PDB entry 8POV | X-ray diffraction, 1.92 A resolution | chains L and S

[Chain L]
Molecule: Uptake hydrogenase large subunit
From: Cupriavidus necator H16
Notes: EC 1.12.99.6
UniProt: P31891 (MBHL_CUPNH); residues 1-603 here = UniProt positions 1-603
Chain sequence (603 residues; row label = number of the first residue in the row):
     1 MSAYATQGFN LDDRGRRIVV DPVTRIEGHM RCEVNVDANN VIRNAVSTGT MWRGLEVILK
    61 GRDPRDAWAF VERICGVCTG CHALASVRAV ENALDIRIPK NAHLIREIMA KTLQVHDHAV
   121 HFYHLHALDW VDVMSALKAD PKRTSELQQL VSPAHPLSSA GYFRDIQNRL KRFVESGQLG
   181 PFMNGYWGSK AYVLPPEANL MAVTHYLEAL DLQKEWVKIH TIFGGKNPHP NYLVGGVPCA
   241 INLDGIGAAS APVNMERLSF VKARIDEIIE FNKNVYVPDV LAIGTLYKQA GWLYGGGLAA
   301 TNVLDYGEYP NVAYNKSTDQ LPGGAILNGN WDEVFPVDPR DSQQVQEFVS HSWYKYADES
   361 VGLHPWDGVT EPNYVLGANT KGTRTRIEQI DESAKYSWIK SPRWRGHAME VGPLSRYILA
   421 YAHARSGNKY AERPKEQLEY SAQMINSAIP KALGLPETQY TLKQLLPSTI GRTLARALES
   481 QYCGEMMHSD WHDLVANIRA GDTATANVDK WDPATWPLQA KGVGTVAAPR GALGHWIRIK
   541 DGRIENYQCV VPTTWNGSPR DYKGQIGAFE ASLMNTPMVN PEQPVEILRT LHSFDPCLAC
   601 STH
Disordered / not traced: 1-2, 246-248
Ion coordination: Mg2+: Glu56, Cys549; ni-fe reduced active center Ni: Cys75, Cys78, Cys597, Cys600
Ligand contacts: ni-fe reduced active center (NFU; formyl[bis(hydrocyanato-1kappaC)]ironnickel(Fe-Ni)): Cys75, Cys78, Cys81, His82, Ala528, Pro529, Arg530, Leu533, Val551, Pro552, Thr553, Cys597, Cys600

[Chain S]
Molecule: Uptake hydrogenase small subunit
From: Cupriavidus necator H16
Notes: EC 1.12.99.6
UniProt: P31892 (MBHS_CUPNH); residues 1-317 here correspond to UniProt positions 44-360 (UniProt number = residue number + 43)
Chain sequence (328 residues; row label = number of the first residue in the row):
     1 METKPRTPVL WLHGLECTGC SESFIRSAHP LAKDVVLSMI SLDYDDTLMA AAGHQAEAIL
    61 EEIMTKYKGN YILAVEGNPP LNQDGMSCII GGRPFIEQLK YVAKDAKAII SWGSCASWGG
   121 VQAAKPNPTQ ATPVHKVITD KPIIKVPGCP PIAEVMTGVI TYMLTFDRIP ELDRQGRPKM
   181 FYSQRIHDKC YRRPHFDAGQ FVEEWDDESA RKGFCLYKMG CKGPTTYNAC STTRWNEGTS
   241 FPIQSGHGCI GCSEDGFWDK GSFYDRLTGI SQFGVEANAD KIGGTASVVV GAAVTAHAAA
   301 SAIKRASKKN ETSGSEHRSA WSHPQFEK
Disordered / not traced: 1-4, 274-328
Sequence notes: engineered mutation Gly19 (Cys62 in P31892), Gly120 (Cys163 in P31892); expression tag (318-328)
Ion coordination: 4Fe-4S cluster Fe site 1: Cys17, Cys20, Cys115, Cys149; 4Fe-4S cluster Fe site 2: His187, Cys190, Cys215, Cys221; 3Fe-4S cluster Fe: Cys230, Cys249, Cys252
Ligand contacts:
  - 3Fe-4S cluster (F3S): Ile186, Thr226, Asn228, Cys230, Trp235, Phe241, Pro242, Cys249, Ile250, Gly251, Cys252, Ser253
  - 4Fe-4S cluster (SF4), molecule 1: Glu16, Cys17, Thr18, Gly19, Cys20, Glu76, Gly113, Ser114, Cys115, Gly148, Cys149, Pro150
  - 4Fe-4S cluster (SF4), molecule 2: Ile186, His187, Cys190, Arg192, Arg193, Phe196, Cys215, Leu216, Tyr217, Cys221, Gly223, Pro224, Ile243
What the authors report for this chain:
  - 4Fe-4S cluster coordination: Cys17
  - mutagenesis - C120G: decreased catalytic activity
  - mutagenesis - C120G: decreased stability
  - mutagenesis - C120G: decreased expression

[Interface between chain L and chain S]
Residue-residue contacts - 201 pairs, chain L then chain S:
  Val19(L) - His54(S)
  Asp21(L) - Gly53(S)
  Asp21(L) - Ile90(S)
  Asp21(L) - Gly91(S)  hydrogen bond (side chain-backbone)
  Asp21(L) - Gly92(S)  hydrogen bond (side chain-backbone)
  Pro22(L) - Tyr44(S)
  Pro22(L) - Ala52(S)
  Pro22(L) - Gly53(S)  hydrogen bond (backbone-backbone)
  Thr24(L) - Asp46(S)
  Thr24(L) - Met49(S)
  Thr24(L) - Ala51(S)  hydrogen bond (side chain-backbone)
  Thr24(L) - Ala52(S)
  Arg25(L) - Asp46(S)  hydrogen bond (backbone-backbone)
  Arg25(L) - Thr47(S)
  Arg25(L) - Leu48(S)
  Arg25(L) - Met49(S)  hydrogen bond (side chain-backbone)
  Arg25(L) - Ala50(S)  hydrogen bond (side chain-backbone)
  Ile26(L) - Asp46(S)
  Glu27(L) - Cys17(S)
  Glu27(L) - Thr18(S)  hydrogen bond
  Gly28(L) - Glu16(S)
  Gly28(L) - Thr18(S)
  His29(L) - His13(S)  hydrogen bond (side chain-backbone)
  His29(L) - Gly14(S)  hydrogen bond (side chain-backbone)
  His29(L) - Asp46(S)
  His29(L) - Cys88(S)
  His29(L) - Ile90(S)
  Arg31(L) - Gly92(S)
  Thr50(L) - Ser87(S)
  Thr50(L) - Cys88(S)
  Thr50(L) - Ile89(S)  hydrogen bond (backbone-backbone)
  Met51(L) - Leu15(S)  hydrophobic
  Met51(L) - Glu16(S)
  Met51(L) - Ser87(S)
  Trp52(L) - Leu15(S)
  Trp52(L) - Ser87(S)  hydrogen bond (backbone-backbone)
  Trp52(L) - Pro128(S)  hydrophobic
  Trp52(L) - Thr129(S)
  Arg53(L) - Leu15(S)
  Arg53(L) - Glu16(S)
  Arg53(L) - Cys17(S)
  Arg53(L) - Gln122(S)
  Arg53(L) - Pro128(S)
  Arg53(L) - Thr129(S)
  Leu55(L) - Val121(S)  hydrophobic
  Val57(L) - Pro126(S)
  Val57(L) - Pro128(S)  hydrophobic
  Ile58(L) - Val121(S)
  Ile58(L) - Gln122(S)
  Ile58(L) - Ala124(S)
  Ile58(L) - Lys125(S)
  Ile58(L) - Pro126(S)
  Ile58(L) - Pro128(S)
  Arg62(L) - Ala124(S)
  Arg62(L) - Lys125(S)  hydrogen bond (side chain-backbone)
  Arg62(L) - Trp258(S)  hydrogen bond (side chain-backbone)
  Arg62(L) - Asp259(S)  salt bridge
  Arg65(L) - Tyr264(S)
  Asp66(L) - Ser262(S)  hydrogen bond
  Asp66(L) - Phe263(S)  hydrogen bond (side chain-backbone)
  Asp66(L) - Tyr264(S)
  Trp68(L) - His247(S)
  Trp68(L) - Tyr264(S)  hydrogen bond
  Ala69(L) - Trp258(S)
  Ala69(L) - Phe263(S)  hydrophobic
  Phe70(L) - Val121(S)  hydrophobic
  Phe70(L) - Trp258(S)  hydrophobic
  Phe70(L) - Phe263(S)  hydrophobic
  Arg73(L) - Cys17(S)
  Arg73(L) - Cys149(S)  hydrogen bond (side chain-backbone)
  Arg73(L) - Trp258(S)
  Ile74(L) - Cys17(S)
  Cys75(L) - Cys17(S)
  Gly76(L) - Cys17(S)  hydrogen bond (backbone-backbone)
  Gly76(L) - Gly19(S)
  Gly76(L) - Glu22(S)
  Val77(L) - Glu22(S)
  His116(L) - Glu22(S)
  His116(L) - Arg26(S)  hydrogen bond
  His124(L) - Leu48(S)
  Leu125(L) - Thr47(S)
  Arg169(L) - Lys33(S)
  Arg169(L) - Asp34(S)  salt bridge
  Arg169(L) - Leu37(S)
  Arg169(L) - Ser38(S)  hydrogen bond
  Phe173(L) - Arg6(S)
  Phe173(L) - Val36(S)
  Phe173(L) - Leu37(S)
  Ser176(L) - Arg6(S)  hydrogen bond
  Gln178(L) - Pro5(S)
  Gln178(L) - Arg6(S)  hydrogen bond (side chain-backbone)
  Gln178(L) - Ser41(S)  hydrogen bond
  Gln178(L) - Tyr67(S)
  Gly180(L) - Leu42(S)
  Gly180(L) - Asp43(S)
  Pro181(L) - Leu42(S)
  Pro181(L) - Leu48(S)  hydrophobic
  Pro181(L) - Met49(S)
  Pro181(L) - Ala50(S)  hydrogen bond (backbone-backbone)
  Met183(L) - Ala51(S)
  Met183(L) - Ile59(S)  hydrophobic
  Met183(L) - Glu62(S)
  Met183(L) - Ile63(S)  hydrophobic
  Asn184(L) - Ala51(S)
  Asn184(L) - Gln55(S)  hydrogen bond (side chain-backbone)
  Asn184(L) - Ile59(S)
  Tyr186(L) - Ala50(S)
  Tyr186(L) - Ala51(S)
  Tyr186(L) - Ala52(S)  hydrogen bond (side chain-backbone)
  Tyr186(L) - Gln55(S)  hydrogen bond
  Trp187(L) - Ala50(S)  hydrophobic
  Leu210(L) - Lys33(S)
  Asp211(L) - Lys33(S)  salt bridge
  Gln213(L) - Ile25(S)  hydrogen bond (side chain-backbone)
  Gln213(L) - Arg26(S)  hydrogen bond
  Lys214(L) - Arg26(S)
  Lys214(L) - Ser27(S)
  Lys214(L) - Leu31(S)
  Val217(L) - Arg26(S)
  Val217(L) - Asn236(S)
  Lys218(L) - Asn236(S)
  Lys218(L) - Glu237(S)  salt bridge
  Lys218(L) - Thr239(S)
  Thr221(L) - Trp235(S)
  Thr221(L) - Asn236(S)  hydrogen bond
  Thr221(L) - Thr239(S)
  Thr221(L) - Ser240(S)
  Thr221(L) - Ser245(S)  hydrogen bond (backbone-side chain)
  Ile222(L) - Thr239(S)
  Ile222(L) - Ser245(S)  hydrogen bond (backbone-side chain)
  Gly224(L) - Ser245(S)
  Gly225(L) - Trp235(S)
  Gly225(L) - Ser240(S)
  Gly225(L) - Phe241(S)  hydrogen bond (backbone-backbone)
  Gly225(L) - Pro242(S)
  Gly225(L) - Ser245(S)  hydrogen bond (backbone-side chain)
  Lys226(L) - Cys149(S)  hydrogen bond (side chain-backbone)
  Lys226(L) - Trp235(S)
  Lys226(L) - Asn236(S)
  Lys226(L) - Pro242(S)
  Lys226(L) - Cys252(S)
  Asn227(L) - Arg26(S)  hydrogen bond
  Asn227(L) - Trp235(S)
  Asn227(L) - Asn236(S)  hydrogen bond (backbone-side chain)
  Pro228(L) - Gly19(S)
  Pro228(L) - Glu22(S)
  Pro228(L) - Ser23(S)
  Pro228(L) - Pro150(S)
  His229(L) - Cys17(S)  hydrogen bond
  His229(L) - Cys149(S)
  His229(L) - Pro150(S)
  Asn231(L) - Pro242(S)
  Asn231(L) - His247(S)
  Tyr232(L) - His247(S)
  Tyr232(L) - Tyr264(S)
  Leu233(L) - Trp205(S)
  Pro238(L) - Ser245(S)
  Pro238(L) - Gly246(S)
  Pro238(L) - His247(S)
  Cys239(L) - Ser245(S)  hydrogen bond (backbone-backbone)
  Ala240(L) - Ala210(S)
  Ile241(L) - Arg211(S)
  Asn242(L) - Arg211(S)
  Ser250(L) - Lys212(S)
  Ser250(L) - Gly213(S)
  Ala251(L) - Arg211(S)
  Pro252(L) - Arg192(S)
  Pro252(L) - Gln244(S)
  Pro252(L) - Ser245(S)
  Pro252(L) - Gly246(S)
  Arg257(L) - Thr239(S)
  Tyr374(L) - Gln83(S)
  Tyr374(L) - Met86(S)
  Arg384(L) - Asp84(S)  salt bridge
  Arg384(L) - Met86(S)
  Thr385(L) - Asp84(S)
  Thr385(L) - Met86(S)
  Thr385(L) - Gly92(S)
  Thr385(L) - Arg93(S)
  Thr385(L) - Pro94(S)
  Arg386(L) - Gly92(S)
  Arg386(L) - Arg93(S)
  Ile387(L) - Met86(S)  hydrophobic
  Ile387(L) - Gly92(S)  hydrogen bond (backbone-backbone)
  Trp398(L) - Gln83(S)
  Trp398(L) - Met86(S)  hydrogen bond (side chain-backbone)
  Trp398(L) - Ser87(S)
  Thr503(L) - Arg211(S)  hydrogen bond
  Ala504(L) - Asp206(S)
  Ala504(L) - Arg211(S)
  Thr505(L) - Asp206(S)  hydrogen bond (backbone-side chain)
  Ala506(L) - Trp205(S)  hydrophobic
  Ala506(L) - Asp206(S)
  Val508(L) - Glu204(S)
  Val508(L) - Trp205(S)
  Trp511(L) - Trp205(S)
  Trp511(L) - Tyr264(S)  hydrophobic
  Glu582(L) - Gln55(S)
  Pro584(L) - Gln55(S)
  Leu588(L) - Ala52(S)  hydrophobic
  Ala599(L) - Glu16(S)
Interface residues without a listed pair, chain L (93 interface residues in all): Val20, Gly54, Leu128, Phe182, Gly185, Leu207, Glu215, Phe223, Trp353, Pro372
Interface residues without a listed pair, chain S (91 interface residues in all): Pro8, Ala28, Ala56, Glu57, Ala58, Glu97, Tyr191, Ile250

[Summary]
93 residues of chain L and 91 residues of chain S are in contact; the contacts include 44 hydrogen bonds and 5
salt bridges. Among the polar pairs are Arg62(L)-Asp259(S), Arg169(L)-Asp34(S) and Asp211(L)-Lys33(S). Bound
to chain L: ni-fe reduced active center. The paper reports that C120G of chain S reduces catalytic activity;
4Fe-4S cluster coordination by Cys17(S).
Chain L is Uptake hydrogenase large subunit and chain S is Uptake hydrogenase small subunit, both from
Cupriavidus necator H16; the structure, Crystal Structure of the C19G/C120G variant of the membrane-bound
[NiFe]-Hydrogenase from Cupriavidus necator in the H2-reduced ..., was determined by X-ray diffraction
together with 8POY, 8POX, 8POZ, 8POW and 8POU from the same study.
